Entry 6FIT (X-ray diffraction, 2.60 A resolution); this record covers chain A.

== Chain A ==
Name: Fragile histidine triad protein
From: Homo sapiens
Notes: EC 3.6.1.29
UniProt: P49789 (FHIT_HUMAN); residues 1-147 here = UniProt positions 1-147
Amino-acid sequence (147 residues; row label = number of the first residue in the row):
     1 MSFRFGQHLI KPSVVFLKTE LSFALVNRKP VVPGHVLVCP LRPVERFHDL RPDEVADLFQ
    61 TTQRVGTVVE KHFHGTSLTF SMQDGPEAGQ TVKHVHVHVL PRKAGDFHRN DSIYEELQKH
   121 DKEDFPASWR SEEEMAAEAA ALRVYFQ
Unresolved in the structure: 1, 108-128
Curated features (UniProtKB/Swiss-Prot):
  - motif: H94 to H98 (Histidine triad motif)
  - active site: H96 (Tele-AMP-histidine intermediate)
  - binding site (substrate): H8, N27, Q83, G89 to V92, H98
  - site: Y114 (Important for induction of apoptosis)
  - modified residue (Phosphotyrosine): Y114, Y145
  - mutagenesis: I10 (I10W: Strongly reduces affinity for substrates and impairs apoptosis; when associated with W-25), L25 (L25W: Reduces affinity for substrates and impairs apoptosis. Strongly reduces affinity for substrates and impairs apoptosis; when associated with W-10), H35 (H35N: 50% decrease in catalytic activity. No loss in substrate binding), H94 (H94N: 75% decrease in catalytic activity. No loss in substrate binding), H96 (H96D: Loss of catalytic activity; H96G: Total loss of catalytic activity. Rescuable with free imidazole; H96N: Total loss of catalytic activity. No loss in substrate binding), H98 (H98N: 98% decrease in catalytic activity), Y114 (Y114A: Impairs induction of apoptosis. Strongly reduced affinity for substrates; Y114D: Impairs induction of apoptosis. Reduces affinity for substrates; Y114F: Loss of phosphorylation by SRC ...), Y145 (Y145F: No effect on phosphorylation by SRC)
Ion coordination: adenosine monotungstate W near H96 (its only coordinating residue here)
Small-molecule neighbours: adenosine monotungstate (AMW): F5, H8, I10, L25, V26, N27, R28, K29, H35, L37, Q83, G89, Q90, T91, V92, H96, H98, M135

== In short ==
Bound to chain A: adenosine monotungstate. From UniProt: active-site residue H96, 8 substrate-binding residues
and 8 mutagenesis sites.
Chain A is Fragile histidine triad protein (Homo sapiens); the structure, Fhit-transition state analog, was
determined by X-ray diffraction (same publication as 1AV5, 1KPE, 1KPF, 4FIT and 5FIT).
